8ETU - chains X and Q of the 10 polymer chains in the assembly; structure by electron microscopy, 2.80 A resolution.

[Chain X]
Protein: RuvB-like protein 1
Source organism: Saccharomyces cerevisiae S288C
Notes: EC 3.6.4.12
Reference sequence: Q03940 (RUVB1_YEAST); numbering as in UniProt (aligned over 21-463)
Amino-acid sequence (443 residues; each row starts with the number of its first residue):
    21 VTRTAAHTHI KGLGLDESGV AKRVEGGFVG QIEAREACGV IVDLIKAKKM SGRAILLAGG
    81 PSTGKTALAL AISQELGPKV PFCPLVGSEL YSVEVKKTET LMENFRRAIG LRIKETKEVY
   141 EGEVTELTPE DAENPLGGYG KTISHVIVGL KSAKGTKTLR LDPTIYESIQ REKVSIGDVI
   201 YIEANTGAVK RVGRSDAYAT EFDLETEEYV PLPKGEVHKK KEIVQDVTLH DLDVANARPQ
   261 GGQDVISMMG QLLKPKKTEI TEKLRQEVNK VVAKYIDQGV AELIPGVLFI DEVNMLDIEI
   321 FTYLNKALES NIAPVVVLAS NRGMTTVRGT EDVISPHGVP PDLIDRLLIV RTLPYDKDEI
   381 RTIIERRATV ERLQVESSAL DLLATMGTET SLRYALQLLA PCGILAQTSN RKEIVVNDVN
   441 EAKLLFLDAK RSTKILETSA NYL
Disordered / not traced: 21
Residues lining bound ligands: ADP (adenosine-5'-diphosphate): A26, H27, H29, I30, G47, F48, V49, Q51, G80, P81, S82, T83, G84, K85, T86, A87, Y375, I383, L412, R413, L416

[Chain Q]
Protein: Chromatin-remodeling ATPase INO80
Source organism: Saccharomyces cerevisiae S288C
Notes: EC 3.6.4.-
Reference sequence: P53115 (INO80_YEAST); residues 948-1432 here = UniProt positions 948-1432
Amino-acid sequence (485 residues; each row starts with the number of its first residue):
   948 IEIDVLCDLT QRQAKLYQVL KSQISTNYDA IENAATNDST SNSASNSGSD QNLINAVMQF
  1008 RKVCNHPDLF ERADVDSPFS FTTFGKTTSM LTASVANNNS SVISNSNMNL SSMSSNNISN
  1068 GKFTDLIYSS RNPIKYSLPR LIYEDLILPN YNNDVDIANK LKNVKFNIFN PSTNYELCLF
  1128 LSKLTGEPSL NEFFRVSTTP LLKRVIERTN GPKNTDSLSF KTITQELLEV TRNAPSEGVM
  1188 ASLLNVEKHA YEREYLNCIQ RGYHPNVSAP PVTIEVLGSS HVTNSINNEL FDPLISQALS
  1248 DIPAITQYNM HVKKGIPVED FPKTGLFPEP LNKNFSSNIS MPSMDRFITE SAKLRKLDEL
  1308 LVKLKSEGHR VLIYFQMTKM MDLMEEYLTY RQYNHIRLDG SSKLEDRRDL VHDWQTNPEI
  1368 FVFLLSTRAG GLGINLTAAD TVIFYDSDWN PTIDSQAMDR AHRLGQTRQV TVYRLLVRGT
  1428 IEERM
Disordered / not traced: 986-998, 1037-1068, 1346-1355, 1375-1381, 1409-1413

[How chain X and chain Q interact]
Pairs across the interface - 43 pairs, chain X then chain Q:
  I133(X) - V1186(Q)  hydrophobic
  I133(X) - M1187(Q)  hydrophobic
  I133(X) - L1190(Q)  hydrophobic
  E135(X) - M1187(Q)
  T206(X) - N1180(Q)
  T206(X) - A1181(Q)
  T206(X) - P1182(Q)
  E228(X) - N1161(Q)
  Q245(X) - E1173(Q)
  V247(X) - L1174(Q)  hydrophobic
  L252(X) - L1191(Q)  hydrophobic
  A255(X) - L1191(Q)  hydrophobic
  N256(X) - L1190(Q)  hydrogen bond (side chain-backbone)
  N256(X) - L1191(Q)
  N256(X) - N1192(Q)
  N256(X) - V1193(Q)  hydrogen bond (side chain-backbone)
  N256(X) - E1194(Q)
  A257(X) - E1194(Q)
  Q260(X) - R1179(Q)
  Q260(X) - L1191(Q)  hydrogen bond (side chain-backbone)
  G261(X) - R1179(Q)
  Q263(X) - G1272(Q)
  Q263(X) - L1273(Q)
  D264(X) - L1273(Q)
  D264(X) - P1275(Q)
  V265(X) - L1246(Q)  hydrophobic
  V265(X) - L1273(Q)  hydrogen bond (backbone-backbone)
  M268(X) - V1152(Q)  hydrophobic
  M269(X) - L1149(Q)  hydrophobic
  M269(X) - V1152(Q)
  L272(X) - L1148(Q)  hydrophobic
  L272(X) - R1151(Q)
  L272(X) - V1152(Q)  hydrophobic
  L272(X) - R1155(Q)
  E287(X) - V1193(Q)
  E287(X) - R1200(Q)  salt bridge
  V291(X) - S1189(Q)
  V291(X) - L1190(Q)  hydrophobic
  V292(X) - L1190(Q)  hydrophobic
  Y295(X) - G1185(Q)
  Y295(X) - V1186(Q)  hydrophobic
  Y295(X) - S1189(Q)
  V300(X) - V1186(Q)  hydrophobic
Other interface residues (no listed pair), chain X (26 interface residues in all): K283, V288, K294
Other interface residues (no listed pair), chain Q (30 interface residues in all): T1162, E1184, A1197, E1201

[Overview]
Chain X and chain Q form an interface of 26 and 30 residues respectively; the contacts include 4 hydrogen
bonds and 1 salt bridge. Polar contacts include E287(X)-R1200(Q), N256(X)-L1190(Q) and N256(X)-V1193(Q).
Ligands of chain X: ADP.
Chain X is RuvB-like protein 1 and chain Q is Chromatin-remodeling ATPase INO80, both from Saccharomyces
cerevisiae S288C; the structure, Class2 of the INO80-Hexasome complex, was determined by electron microscopy
together with 8ETS, 8ETT, 8ETV, 8ETW, 8EU9, 8EUE, 8EUF and 8EUJ from the same study.
